Entry 1IDT (X-ray diffraction, 2.00 A resolution); this record covers chains A and B.

# Chain A (and B)
Molecule: Minor FMN-dependent nitroreductase
Source organism: Escherichia coli
Notes: EC 1.6.99.7; chain B of this document is another copy of the same molecule, construct and numbering; everything in this record applies to it too
UniProtKB: P38489 (NFNB_ECOLI); numbering as in UniProt (aligned over 1-217)
Sequence (217 residues; numbered 1 to 217; the number before each row is that of its first residue):
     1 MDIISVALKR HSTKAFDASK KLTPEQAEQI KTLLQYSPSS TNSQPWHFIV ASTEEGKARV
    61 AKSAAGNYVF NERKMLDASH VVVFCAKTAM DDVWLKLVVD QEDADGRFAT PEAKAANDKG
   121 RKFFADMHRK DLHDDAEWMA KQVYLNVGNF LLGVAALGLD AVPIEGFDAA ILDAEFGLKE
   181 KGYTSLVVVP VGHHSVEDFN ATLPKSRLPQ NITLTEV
Residues lining bound ligands:
  - 5-(aziridin-1-yl)-2,4-dinitrobenzamide (CB1), molecule 1: Lys-14, Phe-70, Asn-71, Phe-199
  - 5-(aziridin-1-yl)-2,4-dinitrobenzamide (CB1), molecule 2: Ser-40, Thr-41, Asn-117, Gly-120, Phe-124
  - FMN (flavin mononucleotide), molecule 1: Arg-10, His-11, Ser-12, Lys-14, Phe-70, Asn-71, Lys-74, Tyr-144, Val-162, Pro-163, Ile-164, Glu-165, Gly-166, Asn-200, Lys-205, Arg-207
  - FMN, molecule 2: Pro-38, Ser-39, Ser-40, Thr-41, Asn-42, Gln-142, Leu-145

# Chain A / chain B interface
Pairs across the interface (139; chain A residue first):
  Ile-3(A) / Ile-3(B)  hydrophobic
  Ile-3(A) / Gly-153(B)
  Ile-3(A) / Ala-156(B)  hydrophobic
  Ile-3(A) / Leu-157(B)  hydrophobic
  Ile-4(A) / Gln-29(B)
  Ile-4(A) / Leu-33(B)  hydrophobic
  Leu-8(A) / Thr-32(B)
  Leu-8(A) / Tyr-36(B)  hydrophobic
  Arg-10(A) / Pro-38(B)
  Gln-29(A) / Ile-4(B)
  Lys-31(A) / Gln-210(B)
  Lys-31(A) / Leu-214(B)
  Lys-31(A) / Glu-216(B)  salt bridge
  Leu-33(A) / Ile-4(B)  hydrophobic
  Leu-34(A) / Leu-214(B)  hydrophobic
  Gln-35(A) / Arg-207(B)  hydrogen bond (backbone-side chain)
  Gln-35(A) / Leu-208(B)
  Gln-35(A) / Pro-209(B)
  Gln-35(A) / Thr-213(B)  hydrogen bond
  Tyr-36(A) / Leu-8(B)  hydrophobic
  Tyr-36(A) / Lys-205(B)
  Tyr-36(A) / Arg-207(B)  hydrogen bond (backbone-side chain)
  Ser-37(A) / Arg-207(B)  hydrogen bond (backbone-side chain)
  Pro-38(A) / Arg-10(B)
  Pro-38(A) / Leu-151(B)  hydrophobic
  Pro-38(A) / Arg-207(B)
  Ser-40(A) / Glu-165(B)  hydrogen bond
  Asn-42(A) / Ser-206(B)
  Asn-42(A) / Arg-207(B)
  Gln-44(A) / Arg-207(B)
  Gln-44(A) / Leu-208(B)
  Trp-46(A) / Thr-213(B)
  His-47(A) / Ile-212(B)
  His-47(A) / Thr-213(B)
  His-47(A) / Leu-214(B)
  His-47(A) / Thr-215(B)  hydrogen bond
  Phe-48(A) / Thr-213(B)  hydrogen bond (backbone-backbone)
  Phe-48(A) / Leu-214(B)
  Phe-48(A) / Thr-215(B)  hydrogen bond (backbone-backbone)
  Ile-49(A) / Thr-215(B)
  Val-50(A) / Leu-214(B)  hydrophobic
  Val-50(A) / Thr-215(B)  hydrogen bond (backbone-backbone)
  Val-50(A) / Glu-216(B)
  Val-50(A) / Val-217(B)  hydrogen bond (backbone-backbone)
  Ala-51(A) / Val-217(B)
  Ser-52(A) / Val-217(B)  hydrogen bond (backbone-backbone)
  Thr-53(A) / Val-217(B)  hydrogen bond (side chain-backbone)
  Gly-56(A) / Val-217(B)
  Tyr-68(A) / Met-127(B)
  Trp-94(A) / Leu-208(B)  hydrophobic
  Leu-97(A) / Leu-208(B)
  Gln-101(A) / Ser-206(B)  hydrogen bond (backbone-side chain)
  Gln-101(A) / Arg-207(B)
  Gln-101(A) / Leu-208(B)
  Gln-101(A) / Pro-209(B)
  Glu-102(A) / Ser-206(B)  hydrogen bond (backbone-side chain)
  Asp-105(A) / Pro-204(B)
  Asp-105(A) / Ser-206(B)  hydrogen bond
  Asp-105(A) / Arg-207(B)
  Gly-106(A) / Pro-204(B)
  Arg-107(A) / Asn-200(B)  hydrogen bond
  Arg-107(A) / Leu-203(B)
  Arg-107(A) / Pro-204(B)  hydrogen bond (side chain-backbone)
  Arg-107(A) / Ser-206(B)
  Met-127(A) / Tyr-68(B)
  Glu-137(A) / Glu-137(B)
  Trp-138(A) / Glu-165(B)  hydrogen bond
  Lys-141(A) / Tyr-144(B)
  Gln-142(A) / Glu-165(B)  hydrogen bond
  Tyr-144(A) / Lys-141(B)
  Tyr-144(A) / Gln-142(B)
  Tyr-144(A) / Leu-145(B)
  Leu-145(A) / Tyr-144(B)
  Leu-145(A) / Val-147(B)  hydrophobic
  Leu-145(A) / Gly-148(B)
  Val-147(A) / Leu-145(B)  hydrophobic
  Gly-148(A) / Leu-145(B)
  Gly-148(A) / Gly-148(B)
  Gly-148(A) / Asn-149(B)
  Asn-149(A) / Gly-148(B)
  Asn-149(A) / Asn-149(B)
  Asn-149(A) / Leu-152(B)
  Leu-151(A) / Pro-38(B)  hydrophobic
  Leu-152(A) / Asn-149(B)
  Leu-152(A) / Leu-152(B)  hydrophobic
  Leu-152(A) / Gly-153(B)
  Gly-153(A) / Ile-3(B)
  Gly-153(A) / Leu-152(B)
  Ala-156(A) / Ile-3(B)  hydrophobic
  Leu-157(A) / Ile-3(B)  hydrophobic
  Glu-165(A) / Ser-40(B)  hydrogen bond
  Glu-165(A) / Trp-138(B)  hydrogen bond
  Glu-165(A) / Gln-142(B)  hydrogen bond
  Phe-176(A) / Val-217(B)  hydrophobic
  Asn-200(A) / Arg-107(B)  hydrogen bond
  Leu-203(A) / Arg-107(B)
  Pro-204(A) / Asp-105(B)
  Pro-204(A) / Arg-107(B)  hydrogen bond (backbone-side chain)
  Lys-205(A) / Tyr-36(B)
  Ser-206(A) / Asn-42(B)
  Ser-206(A) / Gln-101(B)  hydrogen bond (side chain-backbone)
  Ser-206(A) / Glu-102(B)  hydrogen bond (side chain-backbone)
  Ser-206(A) / Asp-105(B)  hydrogen bond
  Ser-206(A) / Arg-107(B)
  Arg-207(A) / Gln-35(B)  hydrogen bond (side chain-backbone)
  Arg-207(A) / Tyr-36(B)  hydrogen bond (side chain-backbone)
  Arg-207(A) / Ser-37(B)  hydrogen bond (side chain-backbone)
  Arg-207(A) / Pro-38(B)
  Arg-207(A) / Asn-42(B)
  Arg-207(A) / Gln-44(B)
  Arg-207(A) / Gln-101(B)
  Arg-207(A) / Asp-105(B)
  Leu-208(A) / Gln-35(B)  hydrogen bond (backbone-side chain)
  Leu-208(A) / Gln-44(B)  hydrogen bond (backbone-side chain)
  Leu-208(A) / Trp-94(B)  hydrophobic
  Leu-208(A) / Val-98(B)  hydrophobic
  Leu-208(A) / Gln-101(B)
  Pro-209(A) / Gln-35(B)
  Pro-209(A) / Gln-101(B)
  Gln-210(A) / Lys-31(B)
  Gln-210(A) / Gln-35(B)
  Ile-212(A) / His-47(B)
  Thr-213(A) / His-47(B)
  Thr-213(A) / Phe-48(B)  hydrogen bond (backbone-backbone)
  Leu-214(A) / Lys-31(B)
  Leu-214(A) / Phe-48(B)
  Leu-214(A) / Val-50(B)  hydrophobic
  Thr-215(A) / His-47(B)  hydrogen bond
  Thr-215(A) / Phe-48(B)  hydrogen bond (backbone-backbone)
  Thr-215(A) / Ile-49(B)
  Thr-215(A) / Val-50(B)  hydrogen bond (backbone-backbone)
  Glu-216(A) / Lys-31(B)  salt bridge
  Glu-216(A) / Val-50(B)
  Val-217(A) / Ile-49(B)  hydrophobic
  Val-217(A) / Val-50(B)  hydrogen bond (backbone-backbone)
  Val-217(A) / Ala-51(B)
  Val-217(A) / Ser-52(B)  hydrogen bond (backbone-backbone)
  Val-217(A) / Thr-53(B)  hydrogen bond (backbone-side chain)
  Val-217(A) / Gly-56(B)
Also at the interface, not in a pair above, chain A (73 interface residues in all): Ala-7, Thr-32, Arg-59, Asn-67, Val-98, Phe-123, Phe-124, Ala-140, Gly-166
Also at the interface, not in a pair above, chain B (74 interface residues in all): Asp-2, Ala-7, Leu-34, Trp-46, Arg-59, Leu-97, Gly-106, Phe-123, Phe-124, Ala-140, Gly-166, Phe-176, Leu-186

# Overview
The interface between chain A and chain B involves 73 residues on one side and 74 on the other, with 39
hydrogen bonds and 2 salt bridges. Polar pairs include Lys-31(A)/Glu-216(B), Gln-35(A)/Arg-207(B) and
Gln-35(A)/Thr-213(B). Chain A binds flavin mononucleotide and 5-(aziridin-1-yl)-2,4-dinitrobenzamide.
Both chains are Minor FMN-dependent nitroreductase (Escherichia coli). Entry 1IDT (Structural studies on a
prodrug-activating system-CB1954 and FMN-dependent nitroreductase) was determined by X-ray diffraction
together with 1OO5, 1OO6, 1OON and 1OOQ from the same study.
